2BNW - chains C and D of the 8 polymer chains in the assembly; structure by X-ray diffraction, 2.45 A resolution.

# Chain C (and D)
Protein: Orf omega
Organism: Streptococcus pyogenes
Notes: fragment: ribbon-helix-helix domain, residues 20-71; chain D of this document is another copy of the same molecule, construct and numbering; everything in this record applies to it too
Reference sequence: Q57468 (Q57468_STRPY); residue numbers follow UniProt; this construct covers 20-71
Amino-acid sequence (53 residues; each row starts with the number of its first residue):
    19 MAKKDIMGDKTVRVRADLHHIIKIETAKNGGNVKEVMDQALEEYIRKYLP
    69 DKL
From the paper describing this entry:
  - binding site for the 18-nt DNA strand: K28, T29, R31
  - binding site for the 18-nt DNA strand: T29, H37, K41, V51, K52
  - specificity-determining residues: T29, R31
  - mutagenesis - T29A (100-fold): decreased binding to PcopS

# How chain C and chain D interact
Contacting residue pairs (78; chain C residue first):
  M19(C) - D35(D)
  K22(C) - R33(D)
  K22(C) - D35(D)
  M25(C) - A34(D)
  M25(C) - D35(D)
  G26(C) - R33(D)
  G26(C) - A34(D)  hydrogen bond (backbone-backbone)
  D27(C) - R31(D)  hydrogen bond (backbone-side chain)
  D27(C) - V32(D)
  D27(C) - R33(D)
  D27(C) - A34(D)
  K28(C) - V30(D)
  K28(C) - R31(D)
  K28(C) - V32(D)  hydrogen bond (backbone-backbone)
  K28(C) - H37(D)
  T29(C) - T29(D)
  T29(C) - V30(D)
  T29(C) - R31(D)  hydrogen bond
  V30(C) - T29(D)
  V30(C) - V30(D)  hydrogen bond (backbone-backbone)
  V30(C) - V51(D)  hydrophobic
  V30(C) - M55(D)  hydrophobic
  R31(C) - D27(D)  salt bridge
  R31(C) - K28(D)
  R31(C) - K52(D)
  R31(C) - M55(D)
  V32(C) - D27(D)
  V32(C) - K28(D)  hydrogen bond (backbone-backbone)
  V32(C) - V30(D)  hydrophobic
  V32(C) - K52(D)
  V32(C) - D56(D)
  V32(C) - L59(D)  hydrophobic
  R33(C) - G26(D)
  R33(C) - K52(D)
  R33(C) - D56(D)  hydrogen bond (backbone-side chain)
  R33(C) - E60(D)  salt bridge
  A34(C) - M25(D)
  A34(C) - G26(D)  hydrogen bond (backbone-backbone)
  D35(C) - M25(D)
  L36(C) - D56(D)
  L36(C) - L59(D)  hydrophobic
  L36(C) - I63(D)  hydrophobic
  H37(C) - K28(D)
  H37(C) - V30(D)
  I39(C) - K70(D)
  I40(C) - L59(D)  hydrophobic
  E43(C) - K70(D)
  K52(C) - R31(D)  hydrogen bond (side chain-backbone)
  K52(C) - V32(D)
  K52(C) - R33(D)
  V54(C) - Y62(D)  hydrophobic
  M55(C) - V30(D)  hydrophobic
  M55(C) - M55(D)  hydrophobic
  M55(C) - L59(D)  hydrophobic
  D56(C) - V32(D)
  D56(C) - R33(D)  hydrogen bond (side chain-backbone)
  D56(C) - L36(D)
  Q57(C) - Y62(D)
  A58(C) - A58(D)
  A58(C) - Y62(D)  hydrophobic
  L59(C) - L36(D)  hydrophobic
  L59(C) - I40(D)  hydrophobic
  L59(C) - M55(D)  hydrophobic
  E60(C) - R33(D)  salt bridge
  E61(C) - K65(D)  salt bridge
  E61(C) - Y66(D)  hydrogen bond
  Y62(C) - V54(D)  hydrophobic
  Y62(C) - Q57(D)
  Y62(C) - A58(D)  hydrophobic
  I63(C) - L36(D)  hydrophobic
  I63(C) - I39(D)  hydrophobic
  I63(C) - I40(D)  hydrophobic
  K65(C) - E61(D)  salt bridge
  Y66(C) - Q57(D)  hydrogen bond
  Y66(C) - E61(D)  hydrogen bond
  L67(C) - E43(D)
  K70(C) - I39(D)
  K70(C) - K46(D)
Other interface residues (no listed pair), chain C (36 interface residues in all): K21, V51, L71
Other interface residues (no listed pair), chain D (34 interface residues in all): L67, L71
The authors on this interface:
  - pairs named by the authors: R31(D)-T29(C) (hydrogen bond)

# In short
The interface between chain C and chain D involves 36 residues on one side and 34 on the other, with 13
hydrogen bonds and 5 salt bridges. Polar contacts include R31(C)-D27(D), R33(C)-E60(D) and E61(C)-K65(D). The
paper describes a hydrogen bond between R31(D) and T29(C). The paper reports a binding site for the 18-nt DNA
strand at K28(C), T29(C) and R31(C) among others; T29A of chain C reduces binding to PcopS.
Chain C and chain D are both Orf omega (Streptococcus pyogenes); the structure, Structural basis for
cooperative binding of Ribbon-Helix-Helix Omega repressor to direct DNA heptad repeats, was determined by
X-ray diffraction (same publication as 2BNZ and 2CAX).
